1IB5 - chain A; structure by X-ray diffraction, 2.45 A resolution.

== Chain A ==
Protein: Cu, Zn superoxide dismutase
From: Photobacterium leiognathi
Notes: EC 1.15.1.1
Reference sequence: P00446 (SODC_PHOLE); residues 1-151 here correspond to UniProt positions 23-173 (UniProt number = residue number + 22)
Chain sequence (151 residues; row label = number of the first residue in the row):
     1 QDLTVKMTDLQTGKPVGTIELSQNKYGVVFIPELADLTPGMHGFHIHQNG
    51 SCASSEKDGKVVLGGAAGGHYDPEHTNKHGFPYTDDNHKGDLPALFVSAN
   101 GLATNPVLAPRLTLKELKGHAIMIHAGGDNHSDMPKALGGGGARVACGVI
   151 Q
Disulfide bonds: C52-C147
Differences from the reference sequence: conflict I31 (Thr53 in P00446); engineered mutation Y83 (Trp105 in P00446)
Ion coordination: Cu ion: H45, H47, H70, H125; Zn2+: H70, H79, H88, D91
Curated features (UniProtKB/Swiss-Prot):
  - binding site (Cu cation): H45, H47, H70, H125
  - binding site (Zn(2+)): H70, H79, H88, D91

== In short ==
H45, H47, H70 and H125 form the Cu ion site. The Zn2+ site is built by H70, H79, H88 and D91. Curated
annotation (UniProt) lists 4 Cu cation-binding residues and 4 Zn2+-binding residues.
Chain A is Cu, Zn superoxide dismutase (Photobacterium leiognathi); the structure, X-ray 3D structure of
p.leiognathi cu,zn sod mutant W83Y, was determined by X-ray diffraction (same publication as 1IBB, 1IBD, 1IBF
and 1IBH).
